4Z66 - chains A and I of the 10 polymer chains in the assembly; structure by X-ray diffraction, 2.50 A resolution.

[Chain A]
Molecule: Histone H3.2
Organism: Xenopus laevis
UniProt: P84233 (H32_XENLA); residues 438-535 here correspond to UniProt positions 39-136 (UniProt number = residue number - 399)
Sequence (98 residues; each row starts with the number of its first residue):
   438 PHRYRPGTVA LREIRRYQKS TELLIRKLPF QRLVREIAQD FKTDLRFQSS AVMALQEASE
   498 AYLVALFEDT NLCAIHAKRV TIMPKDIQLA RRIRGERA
Differences from the reference sequence: conflict Ala502 (Gly103 in P84233)
Modified residues: Lys522 (N(6)-acetyllysine; ALY)
UniProt features mapped onto this chain:
  - modified residue: Tyr441 (Phosphotyrosine), Lys456 (N6,N6,N6-trimethyllysine), Ser457 (Phosphoserine), Lys464 (N6-(2-hydroxyisobutyryl)lysine), Lys479 (N6,N6,N6-trimethyllysine), Thr480 (Phosphothreonine), Ser486 (Phosphoserine), Thr507 (Phosphothreonine), Lys515 (N6-acetyllysine), Lys522 (N6-(2-hydroxyisobutyryl)lysine)
  - lipidation: Cys510 (S-palmitoyl cysteine)

[Chain I]
Molecule: 147-nt DNA strand
Sequence (147 nucleotides; row label = number of the first residue in the row):
     1 ATCAATATCC ACCTGCAGAT ACTACCAAAA GTGTATTTGG AAACTGCTCC ATCAAAAGGC
    61 ATGTTCAGCT GGAATCCAGC TGAACATGCC TTTTGATGGA GCAGTTTCCA AATACACTTT
   121 TGGTAGTATC TGCAGGTGGA TATTGAT

[How chain A and chain I interact]
Contacting residue pairs (24; chain A residue first):
  Arg440(A) - DC66(I)  base contact
  Tyr441(A) - DT144(I)  phosphate contact
  Tyr441(A) - DG145(I)  phosphate contact
  Arg442(A) - DC69(I)  salt bridge to the phosphate
  Arg442(A) - DG145(I)  hydrogen bond to the phosphate
  Arg442(A) - DA146(I)  phosphate contact
  Pro443(A) - DG68(I)  phosphate contact
  Pro443(A) - DC69(I)  sugar contact
  Thr445(A) - DG145(I)  hydrogen bond to the phosphate
  Arg463(A) - DA61(I)  salt bridge to the phosphate
  Arg472(A) - DA51(I)  salt bridge to the phosphate
  Arg483(A) - DC50(I)  base contact
  Arg483(A) - DA51(I)  phosphate contact
  Phe484(A) - DC50(I)  sugar contact
  Phe484(A) - DA51(I)  hydrogen bond to the phosphate
  Gln485(A) - DC50(I)  phosphate contact
  Ser486(A) - DC50(I)  hydrogen bond to the phosphate
  Arg516(A) - DG71(I)  phosphate contact
  Arg516(A) - DG72(I)  phosphate contact
  Val517(A) - DT70(I)  phosphate contact
  Val517(A) - DG71(I)  hydrogen bond to the phosphate
  Thr518(A) - DT70(I)  hydrogen bond to the phosphate
  Thr518(A) - DG71(I)  hydrogen bond to the phosphate
  Met520(A) - DG71(I)  phosphate contact
Other interface residues (no listed pair), chain A (17 interface residues in all): Lys515, Lys522
Other interface residues (no listed pair), chain I (13 interface residues in all): DC60

[In short]
Chain A and chain I form an interface of 17 and 13 residues respectively, with 7 hydrogen bonds and 3 salt
bridges. Polar contacts include Arg442(A)-DG145(I), Thr445(A)-DG145(I) and Phe484(A)-DA51(I).
Chain A is Histone H3.2 (Xenopus laevis) and chain I is a 147-nt DNA strand; the structure, Nucleosome
disassembly by RSC and SWI/SNF is enhanced by H3 acetylation near the nucleosome dyad axis, was determined by
X-ray diffraction together with 4XZQ and 4YS3 from the same study.
